Entry 5TC1 (electron microscopy, 3.60 A resolution); this record covers chains B and D of the 10 polymer chains in the assembly.

== Chain B (and D) ==
Molecule: Capsid protein
Organism: Enterobacteria phage MS2
Notes: chain D of this document is another copy of the same molecule, construct and numbering; everything in this record applies to it too
Reference sequence: P03612 (CAPSD_BPMS2); residues 0-129 here correspond to UniProt positions 1-130 (UniProt number = residue number + 1)
Sequence (130 residues; row label = number of the first residue in the row; numbering starts at 0):
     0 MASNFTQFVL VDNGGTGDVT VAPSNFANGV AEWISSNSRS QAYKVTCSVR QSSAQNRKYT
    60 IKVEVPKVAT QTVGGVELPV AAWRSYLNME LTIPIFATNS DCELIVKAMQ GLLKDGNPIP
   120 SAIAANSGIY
Not modelled in the structure: 0
From the paper describing this entry:
  - binding site for phage MS2 genome: Asn27, Thr45, Ser47, Arg49, Ser51, Ser52, Asn55, Lys57, Thr59, Lys61, Tyr129

== Interface between chain B and chain D ==
Contacting residue pairs - 138 pairs, chain B then chain D:
  Ala1(B) - Tyr129(D)  covalent bond
  Ser2(B) - Tyr129(D)  hydrogen bond (backbone-side chain)
  Asn3(B) - Pro117(D)
  Asn3(B) - Gly127(D)
  Asn3(B) - Ile128(D)
  Asn3(B) - Tyr129(D)
  Phe4(B) - Ile128(D)  hydrophobic
  Phe4(B) - Tyr129(D)  hydrogen bond (backbone-backbone)
  Phe7(B) - Asn116(D)
  Phe7(B) - Pro117(D)
  Val8(B) - Gly110(D)
  Leu9(B) - Lys106(D)
  Leu9(B) - Ala107(D)
  Leu9(B) - Gly110(D)
  Leu9(B) - Leu111(D)  hydrophobic
  Val10(B) - Leu103(D)  hydrophobic
  Val10(B) - Lys106(D)
  Val10(B) - Ala107(D)  hydrophobic
  Asp11(B) - Lys106(D)
  Asn12(B) - Lys106(D)
  Phe25(B) - Ile128(D)
  Ala30(B) - Ile128(D)  hydrophobic
  Trp32(B) - Pro117(D)  hydrophobic
  Trp32(B) - Ile128(D)  hydrophobic
  Tyr42(B) - Leu103(D)
  Val44(B) - Leu111(D)  hydrophobic
  Val44(B) - Ile118(D)  hydrophobic
  Cys46(B) - Ile128(D)  hydrophobic
  Val48(B) - Gly127(D)
  Arg56(B) - Asn125(D)  hydrogen bond
  Tyr58(B) - Ile122(D)  hydrophobic
  Tyr58(B) - Ser126(D)  hydrogen bond (side chain-backbone)
  Ile60(B) - Leu111(D)  hydrophobic
  Ile60(B) - Ile118(D)  hydrophobic
  Val62(B) - Leu111(D)  hydrophobic
  Val64(B) - Ala107(D)  hydrophobic
  Lys66(B) - Phe95(D)  hydrogen bond (side chain-backbone)
  Lys66(B) - Ala96(D)
  Lys66(B) - Asp100(D)
  Val67(B) - Asp100(D)  hydrogen bond (backbone-side chain)
  Val67(B) - Leu103(D)  hydrophobic
  Ala68(B) - Thr97(D)
  Ala68(B) - Asp100(D)  hydrogen bond (backbone-side chain)
  Ala80(B) - Asn55(D)
  Ala81(B) - Phe95(D)  hydrophobic
  Arg83(B) - Pro93(D)
  Ser84(B) - Thr91(D)
  Ser84(B) - Pro93(D)
  Ser84(B) - Ile104(D)
  Tyr85(B) - Glu89(D)
  Tyr85(B) - Leu90(D)
  Tyr85(B) - Thr91(D)  hydrogen bond (backbone-backbone)
  Leu86(B) - Leu90(D)  hydrophobic
  Leu86(B) - Met108(D)  hydrophobic
  Asn87(B) - Asn87(D)
  Asn87(B) - Met88(D)
  Asn87(B) - Glu89(D)  hydrogen bond (backbone-backbone)
  Met88(B) - Leu86(D)  hydrophobic
  Met88(B) - Asn87(D)
  Met88(B) - Met88(D)  hydrophobic
  Glu89(B) - Tyr85(D)
  Glu89(B) - Leu86(D)
  Glu89(B) - Asn87(D)  hydrogen bond (backbone-backbone)
  Leu90(B) - Ser84(D)
  Leu90(B) - Tyr85(D)
  Leu90(B) - Leu86(D)  hydrophobic
  Leu90(B) - Ile122(D)  hydrophobic
  Thr91(B) - Ser84(D)  hydrogen bond (backbone-side chain)
  Thr91(B) - Tyr85(D)  hydrogen bond (backbone-backbone)
  Ile92(B) - Ser84(D)
  Pro93(B) - Trp82(D)
  Pro93(B) - Arg83(D)
  Phe95(B) - Trp82(D)
  Ala96(B) - Trp82(D)  hydrophobic
  Ala96(B) - Asn125(D)
  Thr97(B) - Asn125(D)
  Asn98(B) - Ala123(D)
  Asn98(B) - Ala124(D)
  Asn98(B) - Asn125(D)  hydrogen bond
  Asp100(B) - Lys66(D)  salt bridge
  Asp100(B) - Trp82(D)
  Cys101(B) - Ile122(D)
  Cys101(B) - Asn125(D)  hydrogen bond
  Leu103(B) - Tyr42(D)
  Leu103(B) - Val64(D)  hydrophobic
  Ile104(B) - Ser84(D)
  Val105(B) - Pro119(D)  hydrophobic
  Val105(B) - Ile122(D)  hydrophobic
  Lys106(B) - Leu9(D)
  Ala107(B) - Leu9(D)
  Ala107(B) - Val64(D)  hydrophobic
  Met108(B) - Leu86(D)  hydrophobic
  Met108(B) - Leu112(D)  hydrophobic
  Gln109(B) - Leu112(D)  hydrogen bond (side chain-backbone)
  Gln109(B) - Lys113(D)
  Gln109(B) - Asp114(D)  hydrogen bond
  Gly110(B) - Val8(D)
  Gly110(B) - Leu9(D)
  Leu111(B) - Val44(D)  hydrophobic
  Leu111(B) - Ile60(D)  hydrophobic
  Leu111(B) - Val62(D)  hydrophobic
  Leu112(B) - Met108(D)  hydrophobic
  Leu112(B) - Gln109(D)  hydrogen bond (backbone-side chain)
  Lys113(B) - Asp11(D)  salt bridge
  Asp114(B) - Gln109(D)  hydrogen bond
  Asn116(B) - Phe7(D)
  Pro117(B) - Asn3(D)
  Pro117(B) - Phe7(D)  hydrophobic
  Pro117(B) - Trp32(D)  hydrophobic
  Ile118(B) - Trp32(D)  hydrophobic
  Ile118(B) - Cys46(D)  hydrophobic
  Ile118(B) - Ile60(D)  hydrophobic
  Pro119(B) - Val105(D)
  Ala121(B) - Tyr58(D)
  Ile122(B) - Tyr58(D)  hydrophobic
  Ile122(B) - Leu90(D)  hydrophobic
  Ile122(B) - Cys101(D)
  Ile122(B) - Val105(D)  hydrophobic
  Ala123(B) - Asn98(D)
  Ala123(B) - Cys101(D)  hydrophobic
  Ala123(B) - Glu102(D)
  Ala124(B) - Asn98(D)
  Asn125(B) - Arg56(D)
  Asn125(B) - Tyr58(D)
  Asn125(B) - Asn98(D)  hydrogen bond
  Asn125(B) - Cys101(D)  hydrogen bond
  Ser126(B) - Tyr58(D)  hydrogen bond (backbone-side chain)
  Gly127(B) - Asn3(D)  hydrogen bond (backbone-side chain)
  Gly127(B) - Val48(D)
  Ile128(B) - Asn3(D)
  Ile128(B) - Phe4(D)  hydrophobic
  Ile128(B) - Phe25(D)
  Ile128(B) - Ala30(D)  hydrophobic
  Ile128(B) - Trp32(D)  hydrophobic
  Tyr129(B) - Ala1(D)
  Tyr129(B) - Ser2(D)  hydrogen bond (backbone-side chain)
  Tyr129(B) - Asn3(D)  hydrogen bond (backbone-side chain)
  Tyr129(B) - Phe4(D)
Also at the interface, not in a pair above, chain B (73 interface residues in all): Thr5, Thr45, Pro65, Glu102
Also at the interface, not in a pair above, chain D (70 interface residues in all): Thr5, Val10, Asn12, Ile92, Ser120, Ala121

== In short ==
The interface between chain B and chain D involves 73 residues on one side and 70 on the other, with 1
covalent bond, 24 hydrogen bonds and 2 salt bridges. Polar contacts include Asp100(B)-Lys66(D),
Lys113(B)-Asp11(D) and Ser2(B)-Tyr129(D). From the paper: a binding site for phage MS2 genome at Asn27(B),
Thr45(B) and Ser47(B) among others.
Chain B and chain D are both Capsid protein (Enterobacteria phage MS2); the structure, In situ structures of
the genome and genome-delivery apparatus in ssRNA bacteriophage MS2, was determined by electron microscopy.
